6LPD - chains B and E of the 6 polymer chains in the assembly; structure by X-ray diffraction, 1.65 A resolution.

Chain B (and E):
Name: Ferritin
Source organism: Phascolosoma esculenta
Notes: chain E of this document is another copy of the same molecule, construct and numbering; everything in this record applies to it too
Sequence (174 residues; row label = number of the first residue in the row):
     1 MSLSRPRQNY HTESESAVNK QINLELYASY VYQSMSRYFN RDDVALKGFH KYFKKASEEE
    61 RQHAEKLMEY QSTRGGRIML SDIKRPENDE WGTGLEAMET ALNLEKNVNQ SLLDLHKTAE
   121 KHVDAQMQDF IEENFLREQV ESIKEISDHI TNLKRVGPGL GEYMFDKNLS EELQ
Not modelled in the structure: 1, 172-174
Ion coordination: Fe2+ site 1: Glu25, Glu60, His63; Fe2+ site 2 near Glu60 (its only coordinating residue here); Fe2+ site 3: Asp129, Glu132 (shared with 1 residue of chain C; Asp129(E) of chain E)

Interface between chain B and chain E:
Pairs across the interface - 28 pairs, chain B then chain E:
  Arg5(B) with Glu99(E), salt bridge; Leu102(E); Lys106(E), hydrogen bond (backbone-side chain); Ser147(E); Ile150(E); Lys154(E)
  Pro6(B) with Lys106(E); Ile143(E); Ser147(E)
  Arg7(B) with Lys106(E), hydrogen bond (backbone-side chain)
  Gln8(B) with Lys106(E), hydrogen bond (side chain-backbone); Asn109(E), hydrogen bond; Gln110(E); Ile143(E)
  Asn9(B) with Leu113(E)
  Ser72(B) with Lys144(E)
  Thr73(B) with Val140(E); Glu141(E); Lys144(E)
  Arg74(B) with Val140(E)
  Ala125(B) with His116(E); Leu136(E), hydrophobic
  Gln126(B) with Leu136(E); Arg137(E); Val140(E)
  Asp129(B) with Asp129(E); Glu132(E); Arg137(E), salt bridge
Also at the interface, not in a pair above, chain B (14 interface residues in all): Val123, Glu132, Glu133
Also at the interface, not in a pair above, chain E (20 interface residues in all): Lys117, Glu133

In short:
14 residues of chain B face 20 of chain E across their interface; the contacts include 4 hydrogen bonds and 2
salt bridges. Polar contacts include Arg5(B)-Glu99(E), Asp129(B)-Arg137(E) and Arg5(B)-Lys106(E). Glu25(B),
Glu60(B) and His63(B) coordinate Fe2+ site 1.
Both chains are Ferritin (Phascolosoma esculenta). Entry 6LPD (Phascolosoma esculenta) was determined by X-ray
diffraction (same publication as 6LPE).
